PDB entry 5Y7G | X-ray diffraction, 3.40 A resolution | chains A and D of the 4 polymer chains in the assembly

# Chain A
Name: Fanconi-associated nuclease 1 homolog
Source organism: Pseudomonas aeruginosa (strain ATCC 15692 / DSM 22644 / CIP 104116 / JCM 14847 / LMG 12228 / 1C / PRS 101 / PAO1)
Notes: EC 3.1.4.1
UniProtKB: Q9I2N0 (FAN1_PSEAE); residue numbers follow UniProt; this construct covers 1-559
Sequence (580 residues; numbered -20 to 559; the number before each row is that of its first residue; numbers below 1 keep their minus sign (Met-20 is residue -20)):
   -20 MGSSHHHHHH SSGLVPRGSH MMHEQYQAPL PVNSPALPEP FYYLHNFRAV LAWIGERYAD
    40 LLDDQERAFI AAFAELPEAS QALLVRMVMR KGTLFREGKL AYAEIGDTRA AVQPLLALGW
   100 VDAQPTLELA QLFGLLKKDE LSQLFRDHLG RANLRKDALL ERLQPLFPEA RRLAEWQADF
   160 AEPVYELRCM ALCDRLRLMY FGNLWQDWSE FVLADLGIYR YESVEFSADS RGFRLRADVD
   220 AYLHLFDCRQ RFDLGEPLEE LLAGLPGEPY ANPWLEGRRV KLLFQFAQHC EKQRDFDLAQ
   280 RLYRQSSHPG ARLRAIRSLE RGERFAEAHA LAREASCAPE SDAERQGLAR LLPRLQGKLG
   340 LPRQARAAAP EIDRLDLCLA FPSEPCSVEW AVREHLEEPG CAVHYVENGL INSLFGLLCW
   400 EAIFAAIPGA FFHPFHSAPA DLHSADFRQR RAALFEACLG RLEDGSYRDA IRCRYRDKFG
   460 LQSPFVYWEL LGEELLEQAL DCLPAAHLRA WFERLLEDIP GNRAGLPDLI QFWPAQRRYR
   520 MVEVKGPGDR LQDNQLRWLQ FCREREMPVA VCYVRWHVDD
Not modelled in the structure: -20 to 14, 557-559
Differences from the reference sequence: expression tag (-20 to 0)
Swiss-Prot annotation at these positions:
  - binding site (Mn(2+)): Glu386, Asp507, Glu522, Val523
  - mutagenesis: Arg65 to Arg69 (Impaired ability to incise a 5' flap structure), Trp184 (W184A: No effect on nuclease activity), Val191 to Ile197 (Decreased nuclease activity), Val191 to Leu192 (Decreased nuclease activity), Trp253 (W253P: Weak nuclease activity), Leu421 (L421R: Strongly decreased nuclease activity), Asp507 (D507A: Loss of nuclease activity), Glu522 (E522A: Loss of nuclease activity), Lys524 (K524A: Loss of nuclease activity), Gln534 (Q534A: Loss of function)
Metal / ion sites: Ca2+ site 1: Glu368, Asp507, Glu522, Val523 (shared with 1 residue of chain J); Ca2+ site 2: Glu386, Asp507 (shared with 2 residues of chain J)
From the paper describing this entry:
  - binding site for the 14-nt DNA strand: Arg228, Lys260
  - binding site for the 14-nt DNA strand: Lys260
  - binding site for the 14-nt DNA strand: Lys260
  - mutagenesis - R228A: unchanged catalytic activity
  - mutagenesis - R228A/K260A, K260A: decreased catalytic activity on ICL-9/G3
  - mutagenesis - R228A/K260A, K260A: decreased catalytic activity on ICL-3/G3

# Chain D
Molecule: 10-nt DNA strand
Sequence (10 nucleotides; each row starts with the number of its first residue):
     1 GTTGGGATTG

# How chain A and chain D interact
Residue-residue contacts (12):
  Ala15(A) - DG10(D)  hydrogen bond to the phosphate
  Leu16(A) - DG10(D)  phosphate contact
  Tyr21(A) - DG10(D)  hydrogen bond to the phosphate
  Arg65(A) - DG10(D)  salt bridge to the phosphate
  Arg69(A) - DT8(D)  salt bridge to the phosphate
  Arg69(A) - DT9(D)  phosphate contact
  Lys70(A) - DA7(D)  salt bridge to the phosphate
  Lys70(A) - DT8(D)  hydrogen bond to the phosphate
  Tyr81(A) - DT9(D)  hydrogen bond to the phosphate
  Val191(A) - DG10(D)  base contact
  Leu192(A) - DG10(D)  base contact
  Leu195(A) - DG10(D)  base contact
Other interface residues (no listed pair), chain A (11 interface residues in all): Glu83

# Summary
11 residues of chain A and 4 residues of chain D are in contact; the contacts include 4 hydrogen bonds and 3
salt bridges. Among the polar pairs are Ala15(A)-DG10(D), Tyr21(A)-DG10(D) and Lys70(A)-DT8(D). From the
paper: a binding site for the 14-nt DNA strand at Arg228(A) and Lys260(A); R228A/K260A and K260A of chain A
reduce catalytic activity on ICL-9/G3.
Chain A is Fanconi-associated nuclease 1 homolog (Pseudomonas aeruginosa (strain ATCC 15692 / DSM 22644 / CIP
104116 / JCM 14847 / LMG 12228 / 1C / PRS 101 / PAO1)) and chain D is a 10-nt DNA strand; the structure,
Crystal structure of paFAN1 bound to 1nt 5'flap DNA with gap, was determined by X-ray diffraction, deposited
together with 5Y7Q and 5Z6W.
